PDB entry 8ZDJ | electron microscopy, 3.74 A resolution | chains B and c of the 42 polymer chains in the assembly

Chain B:
Molecule: Portal Protein (gp5)
Source organism: Mycolicibacterium smegmatis MC2 155
Chain sequence (506 residues; each row starts with the number of its first residue):
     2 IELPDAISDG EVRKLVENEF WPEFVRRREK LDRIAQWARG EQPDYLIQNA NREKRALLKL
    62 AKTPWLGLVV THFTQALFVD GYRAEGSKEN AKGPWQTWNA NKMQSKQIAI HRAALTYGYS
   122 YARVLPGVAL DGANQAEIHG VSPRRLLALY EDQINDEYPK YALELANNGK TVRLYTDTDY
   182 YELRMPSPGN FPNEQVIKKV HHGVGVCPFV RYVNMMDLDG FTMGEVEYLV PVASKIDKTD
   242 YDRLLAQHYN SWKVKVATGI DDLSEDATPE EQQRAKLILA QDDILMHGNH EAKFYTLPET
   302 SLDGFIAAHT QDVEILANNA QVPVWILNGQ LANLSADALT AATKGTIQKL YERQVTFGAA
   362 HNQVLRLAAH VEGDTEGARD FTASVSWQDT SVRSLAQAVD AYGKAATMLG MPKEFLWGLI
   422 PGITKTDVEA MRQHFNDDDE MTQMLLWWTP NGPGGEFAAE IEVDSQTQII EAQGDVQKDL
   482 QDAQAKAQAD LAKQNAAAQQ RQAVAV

Chain c:
Molecule: Adaptor Protein (gp9)
Source organism: Mycolicibacterium smegmatis MC2 155
Chain sequence (137 residues; row label = number of the first residue in the row):
     2 AGLATIDELQ TLMSTVFEDD ALEQAQLVLD IVSSWARVVS GQMWPDAPAN VPDDVRAVVL
    62 QASRRELKNP DRVISRQMGP FNVQYSQPPD GFFYPAELAI LKRFKRSGGL MTVSTSRGEE
   122 GRPWAGKTAY IRYGDGL

How chain B and chain c interact:
Residue-residue contacts - 17 pairs, chain B then chain c:
  I261(B) - M112(c)  hydrophobic
  D263(B) - K103(c)
  D263(B) - M112(c)
  L264(B) - V39(c)
  L264(B) - V40(c)
  L264(B) - K106(c)
  K277(B) - S115(c)
  K277(B) - S117(c)
  L278(B) - S115(c)  hydrogen bond (backbone-backbone)
  L278(B) - T116(c)
  L278(B) - S117(c)  hydrogen bond (backbone-backbone)
  I279(B) - S117(c)
  I279(B) - R118(c)
  I279(B) - G119(c)
  L280(B) - S117(c)  hydrogen bond (backbone-backbone)
  L280(B) - R118(c)
  Q282(B) - R118(c)  hydrogen bond
Also at the interface, not in a pair above, chain B (11 interface residues in all): A268, R275, A281
Also at the interface, not in a pair above, chain c (11 interface residues in all): G42

In short:
Chain B and chain c each contribute 11 residues to their interface, with 4 hydrogen bonds. Among the polar
pairs are Q282(B)-R118(c), L278(B)-S115(c) and L278(B)-S117(c).
Chain B is Portal Protein (gp5) and chain c is Adaptor Protein (gp9), both from Mycolicibacterium smegmatis
MC2 155; the structure, Cryo-EM structure of Mycobacteriophage Douge genome-packed connector (gp5, gp9, gp10,
gp12 and gp13), was determined by electron microscopy (same publication as 8ZDK, 8ZDL, 8ZDO and 8ZDQ).
